5OWC - chain A; structure by X-ray diffraction, 1.75 A resolution.

Chain A:
Molecule: Group 10 secretory phospholipase A2
From: Homo sapiens
Notes: EC 3.1.1.4
UniProt: O15496 (PA2GX_HUMAN); residues 1-122 here correspond to UniProt positions 43-164 (UniProt number = residue number + 42)
Sequence (122 residues; each row starts with the number of its first residue):
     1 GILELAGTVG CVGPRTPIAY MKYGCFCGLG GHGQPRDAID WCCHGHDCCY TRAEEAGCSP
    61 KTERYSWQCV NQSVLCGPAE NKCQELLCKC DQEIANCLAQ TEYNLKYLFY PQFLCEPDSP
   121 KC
Disulfides: C11-C69, C25-C115, C27-C43, C42-C97, C48-C122, C49-C90, C58-C83, C76-C88
Bound ions: Ca2+: F26, G28, G30, D47 (together with AYZ)
Small-molecule neighbours: AYZ (3-[3-[2-aminocarbonyl-6-(trifluoromethyloxy)indol-1-yl]phenyl]propanoic acid): I2, L5, A6, V9, P17, I18, Y20, M21, F26, C27, G28, L29, G30, C43, H46, D47, Y50, I94, L98
From the paper describing this entry:
  - binding site for AYZ: I2, A6, P17, I18, M21, G28, L29, G30, D47, Y50, K61
  - specificity-determining residues: L5, V9, L98 (by similarity / conservation)

In short:
Ligands of chain A: compound AYZ. F26, G28, G30 and D47 coordinate Ca2+. From the paper: a binding site for
AYZ at I2, A6 and P17 among others; specificity determinants L5, V9 and L98.
Chain A is Group 10 secretory phospholipase A2 (Homo sapiens); the structure, Indole-2 carboxamides as
selective secreted phospholipase A2 type X (sPLA2-X) inhibitors, was determined by X-ray diffraction together
with 5OW8 from the same study.
